PDB entry 8KES | electron microscopy, 3.50 A resolution | chains A and B of the 8 polymer chains in the assembly

Chain A (and B):
Protein: E3 ubiquitin-protein ligase synoviolin
Source organism: Homo sapiens
Notes: chain B of this document is another copy of the same molecule, construct and numbering; everything in this record applies to it too
Reference sequence: Q86TM6 (SYVN1_HUMAN); residues 1-617 here = UniProt positions 1-617
Amino-acid sequence (617 residues; row label = number of the first residue in the row):
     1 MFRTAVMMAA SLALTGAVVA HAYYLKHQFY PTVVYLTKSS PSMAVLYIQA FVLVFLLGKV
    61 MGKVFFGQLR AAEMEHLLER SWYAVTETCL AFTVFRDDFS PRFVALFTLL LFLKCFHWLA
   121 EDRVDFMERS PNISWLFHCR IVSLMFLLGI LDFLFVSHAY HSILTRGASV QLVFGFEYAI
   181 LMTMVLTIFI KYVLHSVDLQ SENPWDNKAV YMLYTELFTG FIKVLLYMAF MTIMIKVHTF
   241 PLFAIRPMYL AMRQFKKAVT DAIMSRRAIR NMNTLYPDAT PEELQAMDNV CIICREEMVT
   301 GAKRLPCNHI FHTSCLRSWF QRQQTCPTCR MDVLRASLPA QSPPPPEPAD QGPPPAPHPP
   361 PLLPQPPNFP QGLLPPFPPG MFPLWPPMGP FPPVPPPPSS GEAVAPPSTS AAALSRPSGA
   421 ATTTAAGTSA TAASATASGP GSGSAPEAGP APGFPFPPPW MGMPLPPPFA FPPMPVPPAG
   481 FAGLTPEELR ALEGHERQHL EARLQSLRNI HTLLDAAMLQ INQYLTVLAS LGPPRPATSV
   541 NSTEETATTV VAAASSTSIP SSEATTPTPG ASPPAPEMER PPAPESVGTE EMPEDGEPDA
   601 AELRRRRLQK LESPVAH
Unresolved in the structure: 267-617
UniProt features mapped onto this chain:
  - zinc finger: Cys291 to Arg330 (RING-type)
  - region: Lys236 to Arg270 (Interaction with p53/TP53)
  - binding site (Zn(2+)): Cys291, Cys294, Cys307, His309, His312, Cys315, Cys326, Cys329
  - modified residue: Ser613 (Phosphoserine)
  - natural variant: Pro398 (P398L: Found in a patient with a neurodevelopmental disorder; uncertain significance)
  - mutagenesis: Cys294 (C294A: No effect on interaction with FAM8A1, HERPUD1, OS9, SEL1L and UBE2J1), Cys315 (C315S: Decreased 'Lys-48'-linked ubiquitination), Cys329 (C329S: Abolishes E3 ligase activity), Arg503 (R503L: Loss of interaction with FAM8A1, HERPUD1, OS9 and UBE2J1, impaired degradation of immature core-glycosylated basigin/CD147)

Interface between chain A and chain B:
Contacting residue pairs (19; chain A residue first):
  Trp82(A) - Arg246(B)
  Trp82(A) - Tyr249(B)  hydrophobic
  Tyr83(A) - Glu79(B)
  Tyr83(A) - Tyr83(B)  hydrophobic
  Thr86(A) - Thr86(B)
  Cys89(A) - Leu90(B)  hydrophobic
  Cys89(A) - Leu242(B)  hydrophobic
  Leu90(A) - Cys89(B)  hydrophobic
  Leu90(A) - Leu90(B)  hydrophobic
  Leu90(A) - Thr93(B)
  Thr93(A) - Leu90(B)
  Thr93(A) - Val94(B)
  Val94(A) - Thr93(B)
  Arg96(A) - Arg96(B)
  Phe99(A) - Leu242(B)  hydrophobic
  Leu242(A) - Cys89(B)  hydrophobic
  Ile245(A) - Trp82(B)
  Arg246(A) - Trp82(B)
  Tyr249(A) - Trp82(B)  hydrophobic
Also at the interface, not in a pair above, chain A (14 interface residues in all): Glu79
Also at the interface, not in a pair above, chain B (14 interface residues in all): Phe99, Ile245

Summary:
The chain A/chain B interface involves 14 residues from each chain. UniProt lists 8 Zn2+-binding residues and
4 mutagenesis sites on chain A.
Chain A and chain B are both E3 ubiquitin-protein ligase synoviolin (Homo sapiens); the structure, Cryo-EM
structure of HRD1-SEL1LX3-XTP3B complex in C1 symmetry, was determined by electron microscopy (same
publication as 9LWU, 9UAV, 8KET and 8KEV).
